Entry 8TGX (X-ray diffraction, 2.62 A resolution); this record covers chain A.

[Chain A]
Protein: Protein lgg-1
Source organism: Caenorhabditis elegans
UniProt: Q09490 (LGG1_CAEEL); numbering as in UniProt (aligned over 1-123)
Sequence (125 residues; row label = number of the first residue in the row; numbers below 1 keep their minus sign (Gly-1 is residue -1)):
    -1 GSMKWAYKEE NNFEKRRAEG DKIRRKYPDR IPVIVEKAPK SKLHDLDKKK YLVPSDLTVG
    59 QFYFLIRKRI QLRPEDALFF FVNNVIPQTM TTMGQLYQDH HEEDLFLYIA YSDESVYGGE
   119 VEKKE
Not modelled in the structure: -1 to 0, 115-123
Sequence notes: expression tag (-1 to 0)
UniProt features mapped onto this chain:
  - site: Tyr25 (Required for the interaction with unc-51), Arg28 (Required for interaction with sqst-1), Leu50 (Required for the interaction with unc-51), Phe104 (Required for the interaction with unc-51), Gly116, Gly117 (Cleavage)
  - lipidation: Gly116 (Phosphatidylethanolamine amidated glycine)
  - mutagenesis: Lys2 (K2A: Mildly impaired membrane tethering activity and fusion in vitro), Trp3 to Ala4 (Impaired membrane tethering activity and fusion in vitro), Trp3 (W3G: Does not rescue the protein aggregate degradation defect in the lgg-1 bp500 mutant), Glu7 (E7A: Mildly impaired membrane tethering activity and fusion in vitro), Arg14 to Arg15 (Severely impaired membrane tethering activity and fusion in vitro. Does not rescue the degradation defect in the lgg-1 bp500 mutant), Arg28 (R28C: In bp523; abolishes interaction with sqst-1 and impairs the interaction with epg-7, sepa-1 and unc-51. Defective degradation of sepa-1- and sqst-1-containing aggregates in embryos ...), Leu94 to Glu123 (In bp500; defective degradation of sepa-1-containing protein aggregates in comma stage embryos. Suppresses the lysosomal accumulation of ribosomal RNA and ribosomal proteins in the rnst-2 qx245 mutant), Glu100 to Glu123 (Decreases viability and stress-induced survival rates. Does not form autophagosome puncta but instead appears diffuse in the cytosol), Asp102 (D102A: Defective degradation of sepa-1-containing protein aggregates in embryos), Ala108 (A108V: Does not rescue the degradation defect in the lgg-1 bp500 mutant), Glu112 to Glu123 (Decreases viability and stress-induced survival rates. Does not form autophagosome puncta but instead appears diffuse in the cytosol), Gly116 to Glu123 (Impairs interaction with atg-3. Rescues the protein degradation defect in the atg-4.1 bp501 and atg-4.2 tm3948 single mutants ...), 3 further mutagenesis entries in UniProt

[Overview]
UniProt lists 21 mutagenesis sites.
Chain A is Protein lgg-1 (Caenorhabditis elegans); the structure, Crystal structure of C. elegans LGG-1, was
determined by X-ray diffraction, deposited together with 8TGF.
